Entry 5IWG (X-ray diffraction, 1.66 A resolution); this record covers chain A.

# Chain A
Molecule: Histone deacetylase 2
From: Homo sapiens
Notes: EC 3.5.1.98
UniProt: Q92769 (HDAC2_HUMAN); residues 12-379 here correspond to UniProt positions 8-375 (UniProt number = residue number - 4)
Chain sequence (368 residues; each row starts with the number of its first residue):
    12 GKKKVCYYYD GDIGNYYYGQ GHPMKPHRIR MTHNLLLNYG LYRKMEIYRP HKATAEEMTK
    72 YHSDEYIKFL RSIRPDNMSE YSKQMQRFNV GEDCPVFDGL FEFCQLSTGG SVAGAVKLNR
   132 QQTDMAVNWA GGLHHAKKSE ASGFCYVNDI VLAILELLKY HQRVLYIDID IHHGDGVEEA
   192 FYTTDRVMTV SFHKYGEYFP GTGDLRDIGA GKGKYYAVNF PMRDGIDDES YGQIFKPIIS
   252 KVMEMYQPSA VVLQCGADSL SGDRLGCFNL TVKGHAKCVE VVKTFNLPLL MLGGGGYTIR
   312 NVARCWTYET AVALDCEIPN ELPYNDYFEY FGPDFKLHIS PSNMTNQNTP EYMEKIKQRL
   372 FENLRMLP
Ion coordination: Ca2+ site 1: D179, D181, H183, S202, F203; Zn2+: D181, H183, D269 (together with IWX); Ca2+ site 2: F192, T195, V198, Y227
Small-molecule neighbours:
  - IWX (N-(4-amino-4'-fluoro[1,1'-biphenyl]-3-yl)oxane-4-carboxamide): Y29, M35, R39, D104, F114, A141, G143, L144, H145, H146, G154, F155, C156, D181, H183, F210, Q265, D269, L276, G305, G306, Y308
  - PG5 (1-methoxy-2-[2-(2-methoxy-ethoxy]-ethane): R311, E340, Y341, G343, P344
Curated features (UniProtKB/Swiss-Prot):
  - active site: H146
  - binding site (1D-myo-inositol 1,4,5,6-tetrakisphosphate): G32, K36, R275
  - binding site (Ca(2+)): D179, D181, H183, F192, T195, V198, S202, F203, Y227
  - binding site (Zn(2+)): D181, H183, D269
  - modified residue: K79 (N6-acetyllysine), K225 (N6-acetyllysine), C266 (S-nitrosocysteine), C278 (S-nitrosocysteine)
  - cross-link: K79 (Glycyl lysine isopeptide (Lys-Gly) (interchain with G-Cter in SUMO2))
Reported in the primary citation:
  - Zn2+ coordination: D181, H183, D269
  - binding site for IWX: M35, F114, L144, G154, F155, H183, F210, L276

# Summary
Bound to chain A: compound IWX and compound PG5. From UniProt: active-site residue H146, 3 residues binding
1D-myo-inositol 1,4,5,6-tetrakisphosphate, 9 Ca2+-binding residues and 3 Zn2+-binding residues. The paper
reports a binding site for IWX at M35, F114 and L144 among others; Zn2+ coordination by D181, H183 and D269.
Chain A is Histone deacetylase 2 (Homo sapiens); the structure, HDAC2 with ligand BRD4884, was determined by
X-ray diffraction (same publication as 5IX0).
